6ZOF - chains A and B of the 5 polymer chains in the assembly; structure by X-ray diffraction, 3.30 A resolution.

== Chain A (and B) ==
Name: Multidrug efflux pump subunit AcrB
Source organism: Escherichia coli K-12
Notes: chain B of this document is another copy of the same molecule, construct and numbering; everything in this record applies to it too
UniProt: P31224 (ACRB_ECOLI); residues 1-1049 here = UniProt positions 1-1049
Amino-acid sequence (1057 residues; row label = number of the first residue in the row):
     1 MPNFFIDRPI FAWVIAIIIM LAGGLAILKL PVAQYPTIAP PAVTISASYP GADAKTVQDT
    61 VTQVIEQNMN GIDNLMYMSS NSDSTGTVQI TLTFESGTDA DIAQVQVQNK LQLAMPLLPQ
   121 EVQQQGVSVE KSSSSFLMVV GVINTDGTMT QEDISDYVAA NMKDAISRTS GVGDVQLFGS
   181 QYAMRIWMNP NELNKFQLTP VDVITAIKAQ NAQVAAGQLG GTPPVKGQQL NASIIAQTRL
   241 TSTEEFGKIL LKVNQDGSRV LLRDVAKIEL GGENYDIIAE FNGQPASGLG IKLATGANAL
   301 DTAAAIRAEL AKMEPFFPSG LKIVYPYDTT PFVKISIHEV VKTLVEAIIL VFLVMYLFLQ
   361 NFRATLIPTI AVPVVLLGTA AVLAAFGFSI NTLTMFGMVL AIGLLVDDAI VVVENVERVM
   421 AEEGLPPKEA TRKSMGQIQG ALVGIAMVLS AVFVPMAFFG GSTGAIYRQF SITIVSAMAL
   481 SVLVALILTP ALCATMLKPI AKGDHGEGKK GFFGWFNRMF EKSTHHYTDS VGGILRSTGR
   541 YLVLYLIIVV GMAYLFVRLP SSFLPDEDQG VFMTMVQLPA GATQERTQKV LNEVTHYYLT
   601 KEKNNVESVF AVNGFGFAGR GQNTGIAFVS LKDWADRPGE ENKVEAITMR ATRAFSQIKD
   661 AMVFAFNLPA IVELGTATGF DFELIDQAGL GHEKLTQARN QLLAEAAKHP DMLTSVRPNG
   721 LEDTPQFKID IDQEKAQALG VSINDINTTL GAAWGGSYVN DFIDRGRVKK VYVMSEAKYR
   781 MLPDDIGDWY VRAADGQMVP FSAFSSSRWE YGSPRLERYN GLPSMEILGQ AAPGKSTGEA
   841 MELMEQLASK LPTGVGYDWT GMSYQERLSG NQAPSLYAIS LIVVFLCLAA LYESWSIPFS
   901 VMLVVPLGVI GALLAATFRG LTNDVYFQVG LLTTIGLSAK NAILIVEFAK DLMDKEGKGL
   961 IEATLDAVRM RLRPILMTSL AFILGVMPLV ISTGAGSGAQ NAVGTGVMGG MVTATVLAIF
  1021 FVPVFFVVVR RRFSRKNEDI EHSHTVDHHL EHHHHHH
Disordered / not traced: 1043-1057 (chain B: 1035-1057)
Construct notes: engineered mutation A380 (Phe in P31224); expression tag (1050-1057)
Swiss-Prot annotation at these positions:
  - mutagenesis: H526 (H526Y: Partially restores chloramphenicol resistance to an AcrZ G30R mutant)
Reported in the primary citation:
  - mutagenesis - I38A, L393A, I466A, F563A, I671A, L674A: decreased growth in response to drugs with low molecular weight (LMW)
  - mutagenesis - F563A: decreased growth in response to fusidic acid (FUA)
  - mutagenesis - F563A: decreased growth in response to novobiocin
  - mutagenesis - G621P: unchanged growth in response to RFB
  - mutagenesis - T934A, L937A: decreased growth in response to erythromycin
  - mutagenesis - T934A, L937A: unchanged growth in response to Doxorubicin
  - mutagenesis - I38A, L393A, I466A, I671A, L674A: decreased growth in response to beta-lactams, linezolid, and phenicols
  - mutagenesis - F563A/L674A: abolished growth in response to DDM
  - mutagenesis - F563A: decreased growth in response to beta-lactams
  - mutagenesis - F563A: decreased growth in response to phenicols
  - mutagenesis - G621P: decreased growth in response to 3-FOR
  - catalytic residues: D407, D408, K940 (citing earlier work)
  - mutagenesis - T934A, L937A: increased growth in response to beta-lactams
  - mutagenesis - T934A, L937A: increased growth in response to novobiocin
  - mutagenesis - A981C: unchanged growth in response to all the tested drugs

== Chain A / chain B interface ==
Pairs across the interface (142; chain A residue first):
  R8(A) - E893(B)
  P9(A) - E893(B)
  I10(A) - A889(B)
  I10(A) - E893(B)  hydrogen bond (backbone-side chain)
  I10(A) - S894(B)
  I10(A) - W895(B)
  F11(A) - A890(B)
  F11(A) - E893(B)
  V14(A) - L886(B)
  V14(A) - A889(B)  hydrophobic
  I17(A) - L886(B)  hydrophobic
  I18(A) - L886(B)  hydrophobic
  L21(A) - I882(B)  hydrophobic
  L25(A) - I879(B)  hydrophobic
  D101(A) - D73(B)
  D101(A) - I102(B)
  D101(A) - Q106(B)  hydrogen bond
  Q104(A) - K110(B)
  V105(A) - V105(B)  hydrophobic
  V105(A) - N109(B)
  Q108(A) - N109(B)  hydrogen bond (side chain-backbone)
  Q108(A) - L113(B)
  Q112(A) - Q112(B)
  Q112(A) - L113(B)
  Q123(A) - P116(B)
  Q124(A) - L117(B)
  V127(A) - L113(B)
  V129(A) - K110(B)  hydrogen bond (backbone-side chain)
  K131(A) - D73(B)  salt bridge
  K131(A) - Q106(B)
  D164(A) - Q67(B)
  D164(A) - N70(B)
  S167(A) - N70(B)
  S167(A) - G71(B)  hydrogen bond (backbone-backbone)
  R168(A) - M69(B)
  R168(A) - N70(B)
  R168(A) - I72(B)
  R168(A) - M78(B)
  R168(A) - N820(B)  hydrogen bond (side chain-backbone)
  R168(A) - G821(B)
  S170(A) - N74(B)  hydrogen bond (side chain-backbone)
  V172(A) - G71(B)
  A209(A) - I743(B)
  Q210(A) - Q733(B)
  Q210(A) - Q737(B)
  Q213(A) - T56(B)  hydrogen bond
  Q213(A) - T60(B)
  V214(A) - T56(B)  hydrogen bond (backbone-side chain)
  V214(A) - N747(B)
  A215(A) - Y49(B)  hydrophobic
  A215(A) - P50(B)
  A215(A) - G51(B)
  A215(A) - A52(B)
  A215(A) - G751(B)
  A216(A) - G51(B)
  A216(A) - L750(B)  hydrophobic
  A216(A) - W754(B)
  G217(A) - G51(B)  hydrogen bond (backbone-backbone)
  G217(A) - W754(B)
  G217(A) - G755(B)
  Q218(A) - S84(B)  hydrogen bond (side chain-backbone)
  Q218(A) - W754(B)
  Q218(A) - R780(B)
  L219(A) - F727(B)  hydrophobic
  L219(A) - W754(B)  hydrophobic
  L219(A) - M781(B)
  L219(A) - L782(B)
  L219(A) - P783(B)
  L219(A) - W809(B)  hydrophobic
  G220(A) - Q622(B)  hydrogen bond (backbone-side chain)
  G220(A) - R780(B)
  G220(A) - M781(B)  hydrogen bond (backbone-backbone)
  G221(A) - Q622(B)
  G221(A) - R780(B)  hydrogen bond (backbone-side chain)
  G221(A) - M781(B)
  T222(A) - Y275(B)
  T222(A) - D276(B)  hydrogen bond
  T222(A) - Q584(B)
  T222(A) - Q622(B)
  T222(A) - M774(B)
  P223(A) - W187(B)  hydrophobic
  P223(A) - Y275(B)
  P223(A) - A777(B)
  P223(A) - R780(B)  hydrogen bond (backbone-side chain)
  P224(A) - Q584(B)
  P224(A) - A777(B)
  P224(A) - M781(B)  hydrophobic
  V225(A) - A777(B)  hydrophobic
  V225(A) - K778(B)
  V225(A) - M781(B)
  K226(A) - E585(B)  salt bridge
  G227(A) - E585(B)  hydrogen bond (backbone-side chain)
  Q228(A) - T583(B)  hydrogen bond (backbone-side chain)
  Q228(A) - E585(B)
  Q228(A) - M781(B)  hydrogen bond (side chain-backbone)
  Q229(A) - G581(B)
  Q229(A) - T583(B)
  Q229(A) - R586(B)
  L230(A) - T583(B)
  L230(A) - L782(B)  hydrophobic
  L230(A) - P783(B)
  N231(A) - G581(B)
  N231(A) - Q622(B)  hydrogen bond
  A232(A) - P725(B)
  A232(A) - W809(B)  hydrophobic
  S233(A) - S84(B)  hydrogen bond
  S233(A) - Q726(B)
  S233(A) - F727(B)  hydrogen bond (backbone-backbone)
  I234(A) - F727(B)
  I234(A) - I729(B)  hydrophobic
  I234(A) - W754(B)  hydrophobic
  I235(A) - D53(B)
  I235(A) - Q726(B)
  I235(A) - F727(B)  hydrogen bond (backbone-backbone)
  I235(A) - K728(B)
  I235(A) - I729(B)  hydrogen bond (backbone-backbone)
  A236(A) - K728(B)  hydrogen bond (backbone-side chain)
  A236(A) - I729(B)
  A236(A) - L750(B)  hydrophobic
  Q237(A) - Q733(B)
  Q237(A) - I743(B)
  Q237(A) - N747(B)  hydrogen bond
  T238(A) - K728(B)
  L250(A) - Q733(B)
  L250(A) - E734(B)
  L250(A) - Q737(B)  hydrogen bond (backbone-side chain)
  K252(A) - Q737(B)
  V253(A) - E734(B)
  V253(A) - Q737(B)
  R259(A) - E734(B)  salt bridge
  K312(A) - D858(B)  salt bridge
  F316(A) - Q687(B)
  F316(A) - V855(B)
  F316(A) - G856(B)
  I763(A) - D59(B)
  R765(A) - G689(B)
  G766(A) - Q63(B)
  R767(A) - Q63(B)
  R767(A) - Q67(B)
  V768(A) - D59(B)
  V768(A) - Q63(B)  hydrogen bond (backbone-side chain)
  V768(A) - Q67(B)  hydrogen bond (backbone-side chain)
Also at the interface, not in a pair above, chain A (73 interface residues in all): D7, W13, I102, L111, M115, G126, S128, E130, Y157, L251
Also at the interface, not in a pair above, chain B (83 interface residues in all): K55, V64, E66, L75, T85, A582, A688, I731, G854, V883

== Summary ==
The interface between chain A and chain B involves 73 residues on one side and 83 on the other; the contacts
include 29 hydrogen bonds and 4 salt bridges. Polar contacts include K131(A)-D73(B), K226(A)-E585(B) and
R259(A)-E734(B). From the paper: catalytic residues D407(A), D408(A) and K940(A); I38A, L393A and I466A of
chain A, among others, reduce growth in response to drugs with low molecular weight (LMW); 11 substitutions
were tested in all.
Chain A and chain B are both Multidrug efflux pump subunit AcrB (Escherichia coli K-12); the structure,
Fusidic acid binding to the TM7/TM8 groove of AcrB-F380A T protomer, was determined by X-ray diffraction
together with 6ZO5, 6ZO6, 6ZO7, 6ZO8, 6ZO9, 6ZOA and 6 further entries from the same study.
